7MF3 - chains B and E of the 8 polymer chains in the assembly; structure by electron microscopy, 3.40 A resolution.

== Chain B ==
Protein: Myosin-11
Source organism: Gallus gallus
Reference sequence: P10587 (MYH11_CHICK); residues 2-1979 here = UniProt positions 2-1979
Chain sequence (1978 residues; each row starts with the number of its first residue):
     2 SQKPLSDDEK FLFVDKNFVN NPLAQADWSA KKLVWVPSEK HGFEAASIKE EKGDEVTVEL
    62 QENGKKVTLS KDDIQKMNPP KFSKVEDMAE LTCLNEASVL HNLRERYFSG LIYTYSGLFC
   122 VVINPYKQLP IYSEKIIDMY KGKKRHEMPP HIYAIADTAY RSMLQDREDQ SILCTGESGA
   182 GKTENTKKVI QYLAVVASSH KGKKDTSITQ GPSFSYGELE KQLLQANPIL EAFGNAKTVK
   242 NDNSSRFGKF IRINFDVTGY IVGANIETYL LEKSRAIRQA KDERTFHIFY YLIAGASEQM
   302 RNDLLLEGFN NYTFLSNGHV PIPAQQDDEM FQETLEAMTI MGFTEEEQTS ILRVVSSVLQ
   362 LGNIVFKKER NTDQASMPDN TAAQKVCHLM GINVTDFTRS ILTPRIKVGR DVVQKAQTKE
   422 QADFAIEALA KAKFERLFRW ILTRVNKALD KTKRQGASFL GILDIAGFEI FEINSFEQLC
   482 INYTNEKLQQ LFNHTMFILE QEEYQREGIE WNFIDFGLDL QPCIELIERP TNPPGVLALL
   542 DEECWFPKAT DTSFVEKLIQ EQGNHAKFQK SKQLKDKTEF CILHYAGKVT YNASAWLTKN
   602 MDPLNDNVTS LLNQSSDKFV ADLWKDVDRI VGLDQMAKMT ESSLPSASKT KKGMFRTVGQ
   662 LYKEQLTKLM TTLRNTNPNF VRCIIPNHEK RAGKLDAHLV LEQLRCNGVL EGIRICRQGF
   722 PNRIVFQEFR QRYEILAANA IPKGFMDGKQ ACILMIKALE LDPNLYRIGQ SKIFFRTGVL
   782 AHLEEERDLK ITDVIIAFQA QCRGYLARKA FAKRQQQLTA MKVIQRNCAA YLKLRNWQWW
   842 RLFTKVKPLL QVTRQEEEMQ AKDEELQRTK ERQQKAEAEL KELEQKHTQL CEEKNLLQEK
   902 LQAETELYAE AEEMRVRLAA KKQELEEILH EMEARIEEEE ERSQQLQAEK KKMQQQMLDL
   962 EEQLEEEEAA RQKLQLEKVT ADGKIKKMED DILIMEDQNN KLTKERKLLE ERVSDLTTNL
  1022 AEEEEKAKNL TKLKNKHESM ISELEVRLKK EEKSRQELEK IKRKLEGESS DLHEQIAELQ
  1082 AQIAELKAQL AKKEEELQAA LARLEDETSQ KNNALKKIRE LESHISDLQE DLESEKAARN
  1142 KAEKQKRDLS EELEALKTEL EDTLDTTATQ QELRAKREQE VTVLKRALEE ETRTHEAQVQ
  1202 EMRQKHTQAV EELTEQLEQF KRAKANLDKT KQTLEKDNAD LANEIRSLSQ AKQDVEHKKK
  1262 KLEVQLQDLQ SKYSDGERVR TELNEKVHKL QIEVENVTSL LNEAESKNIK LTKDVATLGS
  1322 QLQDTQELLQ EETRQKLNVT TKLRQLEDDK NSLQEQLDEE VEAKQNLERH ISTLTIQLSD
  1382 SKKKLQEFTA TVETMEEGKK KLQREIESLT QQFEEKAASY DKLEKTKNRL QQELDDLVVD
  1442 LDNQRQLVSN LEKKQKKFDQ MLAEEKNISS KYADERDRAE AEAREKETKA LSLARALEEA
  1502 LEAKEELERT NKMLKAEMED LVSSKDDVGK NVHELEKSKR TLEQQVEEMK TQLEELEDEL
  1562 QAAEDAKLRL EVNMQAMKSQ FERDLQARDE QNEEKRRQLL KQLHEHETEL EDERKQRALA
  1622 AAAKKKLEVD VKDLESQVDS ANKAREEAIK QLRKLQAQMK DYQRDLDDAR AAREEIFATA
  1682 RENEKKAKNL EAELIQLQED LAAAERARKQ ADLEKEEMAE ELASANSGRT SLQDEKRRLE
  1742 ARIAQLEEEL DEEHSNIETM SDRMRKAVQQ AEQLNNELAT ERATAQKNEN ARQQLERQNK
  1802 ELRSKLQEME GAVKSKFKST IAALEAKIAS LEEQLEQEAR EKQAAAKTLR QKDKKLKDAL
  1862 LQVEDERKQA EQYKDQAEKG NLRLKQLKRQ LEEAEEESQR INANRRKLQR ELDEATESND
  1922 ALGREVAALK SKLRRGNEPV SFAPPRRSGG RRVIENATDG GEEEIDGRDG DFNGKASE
Not modelled in the structure: 2-28, 201-216, 638-646, 950-1979
Curated features (UniProtKB/Swiss-Prot):
  - region (Actin-binding): Leu667 to His689, Arg768 to Ala782
  - binding site (ATP): Gly177 to Thr184
  - modified residue: Ser2 (Blocked amino end (Ser)), Lys128 (N6,N6,N6-trimethyllysine)
Ion coordination: Mg2+: Ser246 (together with ADP)
Ligand contacts: ADP (adenosine-5'-diphosphate): Lys128, Tyr133, Gly180, Ala181, Gly182, Lys183, Thr184, Glu185, Asn186, Asn242, Asn244, Ser245, Ser246
From the paper describing this entry:
  - conformationally variable residues: Arg247
  - binding site for phosphate ion: Ser179, Ser245

== Chain E ==
Protein: Myosin regulatory light chain 2, smooth muscle major isoform
Source organism: Gallus gallus
Reference sequence: P02612 (MLRM_CHICK); residues 1-171 here correspond to UniProt positions 2-172 (UniProt number = residue number + 1)
Chain sequence (171 residues; numbered 1 to 171; the number before each row is that of its first residue):
     1 SSKRAKAKTT KKRPQRATSN VFAMFDQSQI QEFKEAFNMI DQNRDGFIDK EDLHDMLASM
    61 GKNPTDEYLE GMMSEAPGPI NFTMFLTMFG EKLNGTDPED VIRNAFACFD EEASGFIHED
   121 HLRELLTTMG DRFTDEEVDE MYREAPIDKK GNFNYVEFTR ILKHGAKDKD D
Not modelled in the structure: 1-14
Curated features (UniProtKB/Swiss-Prot):
  - binding site (Ca(2+)): Asp41, Asn43, Asp45, Asp52
  - modified residue: Ser1 (N-acetylserine)
Ion coordination: Mg2+: Asp41, Asn43, Asp45
From the paper describing this entry:
  - contacts within the chain: Asn20-Thr87
  - post-translational modification sites: Ser19 (citing earlier work)

== Interface between chain B and chain E ==
Residue-residue contacts - 31 pairs, chain B then chain E:
  Met822(B) - Leu125(E)  hydrophobic
  Met822(B) - Met129(E)  hydrophobic
  Ile825(B) - Ala105(E)
  Ile825(B) - Phe106(E)  hydrophobic
  Gln826(B) - Leu126(E)
  Gln826(B) - Asp131(E)
  Asn828(B) - Gly95(E)  hydrogen bond (side chain-backbone)
  Tyr832(B) - Ile161(E)  hydrogen bond (side chain-backbone)
  Tyr832(B) - Leu162(E)  hydrogen bond (side chain-backbone)
  Leu833(B) - Met141(E)  hydrophobic
  Leu833(B) - Leu162(E)  hydrophobic
  Leu835(B) - Leu93(E)  hydrophobic
  Arg836(B) - Glu144(E)
  Arg836(B) - Ala166(E)
  Trp840(B) - Met88(E)
  Trp840(B) - Lys92(E)
  Arg842(B) - Asp168(E)  salt bridge
  Phe844(B) - Met72(E)  hydrophobic
  Phe844(B) - Met88(E)  hydrophobic
  Lys846(B) - Tyr68(E)  hydrogen bond
  Lys846(B) - Asp168(E)
  Lys846(B) - Lys169(E)
  Val847(B) - Asp170(E)
  Val847(B) - Asp171(E)
  Pro849(B) - Ala166(E)
  Pro849(B) - Asp170(E)
  Leu850(B) - Met60(E)  hydrophobic
  Leu850(B) - Asp170(E)
  Leu850(B) - Asp171(E)
  Gln852(B) - Glu32(E)  hydrogen bond
  Gln856(B) - Glu35(E)
Other interface residues (no listed pair), chain B (22 interface residues in all): Ala821, Cys829, Asn837, Leu843, Thr854
Other interface residues (no listed pair), chain E (29 interface residues in all): Met39, Glu75, Phe85, Cys108, Glu140

== Overview ==
22 residues of chain B face 29 of chain E across their interface, with 5 hydrogen bonds and 1 salt bridge.
Polar pairs include Arg842(B)-Asp168(E), Asn828(B)-Gly95(E) and Tyr832(B)-Ile161(E). Chain B binds ADP. From
the paper: a binding site for phosphate ion at Ser179(B) and Ser245(B); a modification site at Ser19(E).
Here chain B is Myosin-11 and chain E is Myosin regulatory light chain 2, smooth muscle major isoform, both
from Gallus gallus. Entry 7MF3 (Structure of the autoinhibited state of smooth muscle myosin-2) was determined
by electron microscopy.
